9E7U - chains C and A of the 3 polymer chains in the assembly; structure by electron microscopy, 3.50 A resolution.

[Chain C]
Molecule: Ubiquitin-like protein SMT3, CCR4-NOT transcription complex subunit 8
From: Homo sapiens
Notes: EC 3.1.13.4
UniProtKB: chimeric construct of Q12306, Q9UFF9: residues -111 to -17 from Q12306 (SMT3_YEAST) positions 1-95 (UniProt number = residue number + 112); residues 1-292 from Q9UFF9 positions 1-292 (same numbers)
Sequence (418 residues; row label = number of the first residue in the row; numbers below 1 keep their minus sign (Met-125 is residue -125)):
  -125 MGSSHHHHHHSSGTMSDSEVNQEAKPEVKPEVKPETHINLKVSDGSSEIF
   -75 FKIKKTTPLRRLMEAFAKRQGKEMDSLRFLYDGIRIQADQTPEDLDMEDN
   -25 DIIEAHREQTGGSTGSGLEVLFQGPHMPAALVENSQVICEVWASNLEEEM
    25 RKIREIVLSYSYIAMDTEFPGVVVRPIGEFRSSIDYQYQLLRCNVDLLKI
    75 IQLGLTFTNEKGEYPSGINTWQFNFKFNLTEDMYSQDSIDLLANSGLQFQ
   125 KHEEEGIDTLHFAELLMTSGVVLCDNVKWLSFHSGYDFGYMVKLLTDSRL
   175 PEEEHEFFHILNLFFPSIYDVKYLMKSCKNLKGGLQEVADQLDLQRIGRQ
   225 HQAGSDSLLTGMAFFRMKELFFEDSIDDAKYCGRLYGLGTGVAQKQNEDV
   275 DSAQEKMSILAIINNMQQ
Disordered / not traced: -125 to 5, 264-292
Differences from the reference sequence: expression tag (-125 to -112); linker (-16 to 0)
Swiss-Prot annotation at these positions:
  - modified residue: Ser-110 (N-acetylserine), Ser-108 (Phosphoserine)
  - binding site (a divalent metal cation): Asp40, Glu42, Asp161, Asp230
Metal / ion sites: Mg2+: Asp40, Glu42

[Chain A]
Molecule: Dot/Icm T4SS effector PieF
From: Legionella pneumophila
UniProtKB: A0AAN5PHN6 (A0AAN5PHN6_LEGPN); residue numbers follow UniProt; this construct covers 1-125
Sequence (150 residues; numbered -24 to 125; the number before each row is that of its first residue; numbers below 1 keep their minus sign (Met-24 is residue -24)):
   -24 MGSSHHHHHHSSGTGSGENLYFQGHMKRLIICNGNKLTVCTQAISSGGIV
    26 EKYTPIFSLTKESDNELTLELSGVARGYYIIPSELTSSQARAAHLITLLT
    76 RAEESQTTDMHKILNSFVSGKITSGSMFNFENDGSFKREPEEAYNLINKI
Disordered / not traced: -24 to 0, 19-25
Differences from the reference sequence: expression tag (-24 to 0)

[Interface between chain C and chain A]
Contacting residue pairs (46):
  Asp40(C) - Lys124(A)  salt bridge
  Phe43(C) - Leu121(A)  hydrophobic
  Gly45(C) - Leu121(A)
  Val46(C) - Glu117(A)
  Val46(C) - Leu121(A)  hydrophobic
  Val47(C) - Phe111(A)  hydrophobic
  Val48(C) - Ser101(A)
  Val48(C) - Met102(A)
  Val48(C) - Phe103(A)  hydrophobic
  Arg49(C) - Ser101(A)
  Arg49(C) - Met102(A)  hydrogen bond (backbone-backbone)
  Arg49(C) - Glu114(A)  salt bridge
  Arg49(C) - Glu117(A)  salt bridge
  Ile51(C) - Ile6(A)  hydrophobic
  Ile51(C) - Asn8(A)
  Ile51(C) - Met102(A)  hydrophobic
  Arg66(C) - Ser99(A)
  Leu71(C) - Ile88(A)  hydrophobic
  Leu71(C) - Ile97(A)  hydrophobic
  Leu71(C) - Phe103(A)  hydrophobic
  Thr104(C) - Lys87(A)
  Asp106(C) - Lys87(A)
  Met107(C) - Lys87(A)
  Met107(C) - Ile88(A)  hydrophobic
  Met107(C) - Phe111(A)  hydrophobic
  Tyr108(C) - Phe111(A)
  Gln110(C) - Arg113(A)
  Asp111(C) - Arg113(A)
  Asp111(C) - Glu114(A)  hydrogen bond (side chain-backbone)
  Asp111(C) - Pro115(A)
  Asp111(C) - Ala118(A)
  Ser112(C) - Ala118(A)
  Ser112(C) - Ile122(A)
  Leu115(C) - Ile122(A)  hydrophobic
  Phe156(C) - Lys124(A)  hydrogen bond (backbone-side chain)
  Tyr160(C) - Leu121(A)
  Asp161(C) - Lys124(A)  salt bridge
  Arg173(C) - Lys96(A)  hydrogen bond (side chain-backbone)
  Arg173(C) - Thr98(A)  hydrogen bond
  Lys196(C) - Lys124(A)
  Gly208(C) - Asn123(A)
  Gly208(C) - Lys124(A)
  Leu209(C) - Asn123(A)
  Glu211(C) - Ile125(A)
  His225(C) - Ile122(A)
  His225(C) - Asn123(A)  hydrogen bond
Also at the interface, not in a pair above, chain C (33 interface residues in all): Cys67, Asp70, Ser109, Leu116, His157, Gly207
Also at the interface, not in a pair above, chain A (27 interface residues in all): Ser91, Gly95, Gly100, Lys112, Tyr119
Interface features reported in the paper:
  - pairs named by the authors: Arg49(C)-Glu117(A) (salt bridge), Arg173(C)-Lys96(A) (backbone contact), Arg173(C)-Thr98(A)

[In short]
33 residues of chain C face 27 of chain A across their interface; the contacts include 6 hydrogen bonds and 4
salt bridges. Polar contacts include Asp40(C)-Lys124(A), Arg49(C)-Glu114(A) and Arg49(C)-Glu117(A). The
authors report a salt bridge between Arg49(C) and Glu117(A); a backbone contact between Arg173(C) and
Lys96(A); a contact between Arg173(C) and Thr98(A).
Chain C is Ubiquitin-like protein SMT3, CCR4-NOT transcription complex subunit 8 (Homo sapiens) and chain A is
Dot/Icm T4SS effector PieF (Legionella pneumophila); the structure, Cryo-EM structure of NOT1:NOT8:PieF, was
determined by electron microscopy, deposited together with 9E7T.
